Entry 2RR3 (solution NMR); this record covers chains A and B.

# Chain A
Molecule: Vesicle-associated membrane protein-associated protein A
Organism: Homo sapiens
Notes: fragment: MSP domain
UniProt: Q9P0L0 (VAPA_HUMAN); residues 4-128 here correspond to UniProt positions 11-135 (UniProt number = residue number + 7)
Sequence (130 residues; numbered -1 to 128; the number before each row is that of its first residue; numbers below 1 keep their minus sign (Pro-1 is residue -1)):
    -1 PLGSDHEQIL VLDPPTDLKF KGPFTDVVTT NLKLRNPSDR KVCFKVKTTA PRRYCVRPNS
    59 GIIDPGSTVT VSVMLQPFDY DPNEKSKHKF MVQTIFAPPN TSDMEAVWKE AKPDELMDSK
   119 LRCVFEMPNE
Not modelled in the structure: -1 to 0
Sequence notes: expression tag (-1 to 3)
Curated features (UniProtKB/Swiss-Prot):
  - region: Lys43 to Thr46 (phosphorylated FFAT motif binding)
  - site: Lys43 (Involved in binding the phosphorylated serine of the phospho-FFAT motif)
  - modified residue: Lys118 (N6-acetyllysine)

# Chain B
Molecule: Oxysterol-binding protein 1
Organism: Homo sapiens
Notes: fragment: FFAT motif, residues 346-379
UniProt: P22059 (OSBP1_HUMAN); residue numbers follow UniProt; this construct covers 346-379
Sequence (47 residues; numbered 339 to 385; the number before each row is that of its first residue):
   339 PLGSDHWGKG DMSDEDDENE FFDAPEIITM PENLGHKRTG SHHHHHH
Not modelled in the structure: 383-385
Sequence notes: expression tag (339-345, 380-385)
Curated features (UniProtKB/Swiss-Prot):
  - motif: Glu358 to Glu364 (FFAT)
  - modified residue: Ser351 (Phosphoserine), Thr377 (Phosphothreonine), Ser379 (Phosphoserine)
  - mutagenesis: Phe359 to Phe360 (Impaired lipid exchange activity. Abolishes interaction with VAPA)

# Chain A / chain B interface
Residue-residue contacts - 30 pairs, chain A then chain B:
  Val44(A) with Asp361(B); Ala362(B)
  Lys45(A) with Phe360(B); Ala362(B)
  Thr46(A) with Phe359(B); Phe360(B); Ala362(B)
  Thr47(A) with Asn357(B); Glu358(B); Phe360(B)
  Pro49(A) with Phe360(B); Pro363(B)
  Arg50(A) with Ile366(B)
  Cys53(A) with Pro363(B); Glu364(B); Ile365(B); Ile366(B)
  Val54(A) with Ala362(B); Pro363(B); Glu364(B)
  Arg55(A) with Leu340(B); Glu364(B)
  Asn57(A) with Ala362(B)
  Gln74(A) with Ile366(B)
  Lys87(A) with Glu356(B); Asn357(B); Phe359(B)
  Phe88(A) with Phe359(B)
  Met89(A) with Phe359(B)
  Glu103(A) with Lys347(B)
Other interface residues (no listed pair), chain A (18 interface residues in all): Tyr52, Met72, Lys85
Other interface residues (no listed pair), chain B (15 interface residues in all): Pro369, Glu370

# In short
Chain A and chain B form an interface of 18 and 15 residues respectively. From UniProt: 2 mutagenesis sites on
chain B.
Here chain A is Vesicle-associated membrane protein-associated protein A and chain B is Oxysterol-binding
protein 1, both from Homo sapiens. Entry 2RR3 (Solution structure of the complex between human VAP-A MSP
domain and human OSBP FFAT motif) was determined by solution NMR.
